Entry 2R9L (X-ray diffraction, 2.40 A resolution); this record covers chains D and A of the 3 polymer chains in the assembly.

== Chain D ==
Molecule: 11-nt DNA strand
Sequence (11 nucleotides; row label = number of the first residue in the row):
     1 GCCGCAACGCA

== Chain A ==
Protein: Putative DNA ligase-like protein
Organism: Mycobacterium tuberculosis H37Rv
Notes: EC 2.7.7.-; fragment: LIGD polymerase domain residues 1-300
UniProtKB: P71571 (Y938_MYCTU); residue numbers follow UniProt; this construct covers 1-300
Chain sequence (303 residues; row label = number of the first residue in the row; numbers below 1 keep their minus sign (Gly-2 is residue -2)):
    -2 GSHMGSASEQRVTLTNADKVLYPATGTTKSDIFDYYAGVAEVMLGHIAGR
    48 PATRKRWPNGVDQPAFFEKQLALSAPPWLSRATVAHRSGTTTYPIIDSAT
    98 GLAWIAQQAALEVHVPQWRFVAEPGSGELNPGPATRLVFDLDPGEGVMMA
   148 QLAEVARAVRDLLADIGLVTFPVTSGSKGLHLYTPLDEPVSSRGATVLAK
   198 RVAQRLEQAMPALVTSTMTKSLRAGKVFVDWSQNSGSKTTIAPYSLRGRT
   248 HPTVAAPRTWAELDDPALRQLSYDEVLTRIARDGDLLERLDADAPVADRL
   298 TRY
Unresolved in the structure: -2 to 5, 293-300
Sequence notes: expression tag (-2 to 0)

== Interface between chain D and chain A ==
Residue-residue contacts (17):
  DC5(D) with Phe63(A), stacking on the base; Phe64(A), sugar contact; Glu65(A), phosphate contact
  DA6(D) with Phe64(A), base contact; Glu65(A), phosphate contact; Lys66(A), hydrogen bond to the phosphate; Gln67(A), hydrogen bond to the phosphate
  DA7(D) with Lys66(A), phosphate contact; His83(A), salt bridge to the phosphate; Thr88(A), hydrogen bond to the phosphate
  DC8(D) with Ser234(A), sugar contact; Lys235(A), phosphate contact
  DG9(D) with Arg84(A), hydrogen bond to the base; Ser232(A), hydrogen bond to the phosphate; Ser234(A), hydrogen bond to the phosphate; Lys235(A), sugar contact
  DA11(D) with Met215(A), base contact
Interface residues without a listed pair, chain D (7 interface residues in all): DC10

== Summary ==
7 residues of chain D and 12 residues of chain A are in contact, with 6 hydrogen bonds, 1 salt bridge and 1
aromatic stacking contact. Among the polar pairs are DG9(D)-Arg84(A), DA6(D)-Lys66(A) and DA6(D)-Gln67(A).
Here chain D is an 11-nt DNA strand and chain A is Putative DNA ligase-like protein (Mycobacterium
tuberculosis H37Rv). Entry 2R9L (Polymerase Domain from Mycobacterium tuberculosis Ligase D in complex with
DNA) was determined by X-ray diffraction.
